9E13 - chains B and O of the 14 polymer chains in the assembly; structure by electron microscopy, 4.50 A resolution (low resolution: residue-level contacts below are approximate; hydrogen-bond / salt-bridge calls are withheld).

Chain B:
Protein: Cytoplasmic dynein 1 heavy chain 1
Organism: Homo sapiens
UniProtKB: Q14204 (DYHC1_HUMAN); numbering as in UniProt (aligned over 1-4646)
Sequence (4646 residues; each row starts with the number of its first residue):
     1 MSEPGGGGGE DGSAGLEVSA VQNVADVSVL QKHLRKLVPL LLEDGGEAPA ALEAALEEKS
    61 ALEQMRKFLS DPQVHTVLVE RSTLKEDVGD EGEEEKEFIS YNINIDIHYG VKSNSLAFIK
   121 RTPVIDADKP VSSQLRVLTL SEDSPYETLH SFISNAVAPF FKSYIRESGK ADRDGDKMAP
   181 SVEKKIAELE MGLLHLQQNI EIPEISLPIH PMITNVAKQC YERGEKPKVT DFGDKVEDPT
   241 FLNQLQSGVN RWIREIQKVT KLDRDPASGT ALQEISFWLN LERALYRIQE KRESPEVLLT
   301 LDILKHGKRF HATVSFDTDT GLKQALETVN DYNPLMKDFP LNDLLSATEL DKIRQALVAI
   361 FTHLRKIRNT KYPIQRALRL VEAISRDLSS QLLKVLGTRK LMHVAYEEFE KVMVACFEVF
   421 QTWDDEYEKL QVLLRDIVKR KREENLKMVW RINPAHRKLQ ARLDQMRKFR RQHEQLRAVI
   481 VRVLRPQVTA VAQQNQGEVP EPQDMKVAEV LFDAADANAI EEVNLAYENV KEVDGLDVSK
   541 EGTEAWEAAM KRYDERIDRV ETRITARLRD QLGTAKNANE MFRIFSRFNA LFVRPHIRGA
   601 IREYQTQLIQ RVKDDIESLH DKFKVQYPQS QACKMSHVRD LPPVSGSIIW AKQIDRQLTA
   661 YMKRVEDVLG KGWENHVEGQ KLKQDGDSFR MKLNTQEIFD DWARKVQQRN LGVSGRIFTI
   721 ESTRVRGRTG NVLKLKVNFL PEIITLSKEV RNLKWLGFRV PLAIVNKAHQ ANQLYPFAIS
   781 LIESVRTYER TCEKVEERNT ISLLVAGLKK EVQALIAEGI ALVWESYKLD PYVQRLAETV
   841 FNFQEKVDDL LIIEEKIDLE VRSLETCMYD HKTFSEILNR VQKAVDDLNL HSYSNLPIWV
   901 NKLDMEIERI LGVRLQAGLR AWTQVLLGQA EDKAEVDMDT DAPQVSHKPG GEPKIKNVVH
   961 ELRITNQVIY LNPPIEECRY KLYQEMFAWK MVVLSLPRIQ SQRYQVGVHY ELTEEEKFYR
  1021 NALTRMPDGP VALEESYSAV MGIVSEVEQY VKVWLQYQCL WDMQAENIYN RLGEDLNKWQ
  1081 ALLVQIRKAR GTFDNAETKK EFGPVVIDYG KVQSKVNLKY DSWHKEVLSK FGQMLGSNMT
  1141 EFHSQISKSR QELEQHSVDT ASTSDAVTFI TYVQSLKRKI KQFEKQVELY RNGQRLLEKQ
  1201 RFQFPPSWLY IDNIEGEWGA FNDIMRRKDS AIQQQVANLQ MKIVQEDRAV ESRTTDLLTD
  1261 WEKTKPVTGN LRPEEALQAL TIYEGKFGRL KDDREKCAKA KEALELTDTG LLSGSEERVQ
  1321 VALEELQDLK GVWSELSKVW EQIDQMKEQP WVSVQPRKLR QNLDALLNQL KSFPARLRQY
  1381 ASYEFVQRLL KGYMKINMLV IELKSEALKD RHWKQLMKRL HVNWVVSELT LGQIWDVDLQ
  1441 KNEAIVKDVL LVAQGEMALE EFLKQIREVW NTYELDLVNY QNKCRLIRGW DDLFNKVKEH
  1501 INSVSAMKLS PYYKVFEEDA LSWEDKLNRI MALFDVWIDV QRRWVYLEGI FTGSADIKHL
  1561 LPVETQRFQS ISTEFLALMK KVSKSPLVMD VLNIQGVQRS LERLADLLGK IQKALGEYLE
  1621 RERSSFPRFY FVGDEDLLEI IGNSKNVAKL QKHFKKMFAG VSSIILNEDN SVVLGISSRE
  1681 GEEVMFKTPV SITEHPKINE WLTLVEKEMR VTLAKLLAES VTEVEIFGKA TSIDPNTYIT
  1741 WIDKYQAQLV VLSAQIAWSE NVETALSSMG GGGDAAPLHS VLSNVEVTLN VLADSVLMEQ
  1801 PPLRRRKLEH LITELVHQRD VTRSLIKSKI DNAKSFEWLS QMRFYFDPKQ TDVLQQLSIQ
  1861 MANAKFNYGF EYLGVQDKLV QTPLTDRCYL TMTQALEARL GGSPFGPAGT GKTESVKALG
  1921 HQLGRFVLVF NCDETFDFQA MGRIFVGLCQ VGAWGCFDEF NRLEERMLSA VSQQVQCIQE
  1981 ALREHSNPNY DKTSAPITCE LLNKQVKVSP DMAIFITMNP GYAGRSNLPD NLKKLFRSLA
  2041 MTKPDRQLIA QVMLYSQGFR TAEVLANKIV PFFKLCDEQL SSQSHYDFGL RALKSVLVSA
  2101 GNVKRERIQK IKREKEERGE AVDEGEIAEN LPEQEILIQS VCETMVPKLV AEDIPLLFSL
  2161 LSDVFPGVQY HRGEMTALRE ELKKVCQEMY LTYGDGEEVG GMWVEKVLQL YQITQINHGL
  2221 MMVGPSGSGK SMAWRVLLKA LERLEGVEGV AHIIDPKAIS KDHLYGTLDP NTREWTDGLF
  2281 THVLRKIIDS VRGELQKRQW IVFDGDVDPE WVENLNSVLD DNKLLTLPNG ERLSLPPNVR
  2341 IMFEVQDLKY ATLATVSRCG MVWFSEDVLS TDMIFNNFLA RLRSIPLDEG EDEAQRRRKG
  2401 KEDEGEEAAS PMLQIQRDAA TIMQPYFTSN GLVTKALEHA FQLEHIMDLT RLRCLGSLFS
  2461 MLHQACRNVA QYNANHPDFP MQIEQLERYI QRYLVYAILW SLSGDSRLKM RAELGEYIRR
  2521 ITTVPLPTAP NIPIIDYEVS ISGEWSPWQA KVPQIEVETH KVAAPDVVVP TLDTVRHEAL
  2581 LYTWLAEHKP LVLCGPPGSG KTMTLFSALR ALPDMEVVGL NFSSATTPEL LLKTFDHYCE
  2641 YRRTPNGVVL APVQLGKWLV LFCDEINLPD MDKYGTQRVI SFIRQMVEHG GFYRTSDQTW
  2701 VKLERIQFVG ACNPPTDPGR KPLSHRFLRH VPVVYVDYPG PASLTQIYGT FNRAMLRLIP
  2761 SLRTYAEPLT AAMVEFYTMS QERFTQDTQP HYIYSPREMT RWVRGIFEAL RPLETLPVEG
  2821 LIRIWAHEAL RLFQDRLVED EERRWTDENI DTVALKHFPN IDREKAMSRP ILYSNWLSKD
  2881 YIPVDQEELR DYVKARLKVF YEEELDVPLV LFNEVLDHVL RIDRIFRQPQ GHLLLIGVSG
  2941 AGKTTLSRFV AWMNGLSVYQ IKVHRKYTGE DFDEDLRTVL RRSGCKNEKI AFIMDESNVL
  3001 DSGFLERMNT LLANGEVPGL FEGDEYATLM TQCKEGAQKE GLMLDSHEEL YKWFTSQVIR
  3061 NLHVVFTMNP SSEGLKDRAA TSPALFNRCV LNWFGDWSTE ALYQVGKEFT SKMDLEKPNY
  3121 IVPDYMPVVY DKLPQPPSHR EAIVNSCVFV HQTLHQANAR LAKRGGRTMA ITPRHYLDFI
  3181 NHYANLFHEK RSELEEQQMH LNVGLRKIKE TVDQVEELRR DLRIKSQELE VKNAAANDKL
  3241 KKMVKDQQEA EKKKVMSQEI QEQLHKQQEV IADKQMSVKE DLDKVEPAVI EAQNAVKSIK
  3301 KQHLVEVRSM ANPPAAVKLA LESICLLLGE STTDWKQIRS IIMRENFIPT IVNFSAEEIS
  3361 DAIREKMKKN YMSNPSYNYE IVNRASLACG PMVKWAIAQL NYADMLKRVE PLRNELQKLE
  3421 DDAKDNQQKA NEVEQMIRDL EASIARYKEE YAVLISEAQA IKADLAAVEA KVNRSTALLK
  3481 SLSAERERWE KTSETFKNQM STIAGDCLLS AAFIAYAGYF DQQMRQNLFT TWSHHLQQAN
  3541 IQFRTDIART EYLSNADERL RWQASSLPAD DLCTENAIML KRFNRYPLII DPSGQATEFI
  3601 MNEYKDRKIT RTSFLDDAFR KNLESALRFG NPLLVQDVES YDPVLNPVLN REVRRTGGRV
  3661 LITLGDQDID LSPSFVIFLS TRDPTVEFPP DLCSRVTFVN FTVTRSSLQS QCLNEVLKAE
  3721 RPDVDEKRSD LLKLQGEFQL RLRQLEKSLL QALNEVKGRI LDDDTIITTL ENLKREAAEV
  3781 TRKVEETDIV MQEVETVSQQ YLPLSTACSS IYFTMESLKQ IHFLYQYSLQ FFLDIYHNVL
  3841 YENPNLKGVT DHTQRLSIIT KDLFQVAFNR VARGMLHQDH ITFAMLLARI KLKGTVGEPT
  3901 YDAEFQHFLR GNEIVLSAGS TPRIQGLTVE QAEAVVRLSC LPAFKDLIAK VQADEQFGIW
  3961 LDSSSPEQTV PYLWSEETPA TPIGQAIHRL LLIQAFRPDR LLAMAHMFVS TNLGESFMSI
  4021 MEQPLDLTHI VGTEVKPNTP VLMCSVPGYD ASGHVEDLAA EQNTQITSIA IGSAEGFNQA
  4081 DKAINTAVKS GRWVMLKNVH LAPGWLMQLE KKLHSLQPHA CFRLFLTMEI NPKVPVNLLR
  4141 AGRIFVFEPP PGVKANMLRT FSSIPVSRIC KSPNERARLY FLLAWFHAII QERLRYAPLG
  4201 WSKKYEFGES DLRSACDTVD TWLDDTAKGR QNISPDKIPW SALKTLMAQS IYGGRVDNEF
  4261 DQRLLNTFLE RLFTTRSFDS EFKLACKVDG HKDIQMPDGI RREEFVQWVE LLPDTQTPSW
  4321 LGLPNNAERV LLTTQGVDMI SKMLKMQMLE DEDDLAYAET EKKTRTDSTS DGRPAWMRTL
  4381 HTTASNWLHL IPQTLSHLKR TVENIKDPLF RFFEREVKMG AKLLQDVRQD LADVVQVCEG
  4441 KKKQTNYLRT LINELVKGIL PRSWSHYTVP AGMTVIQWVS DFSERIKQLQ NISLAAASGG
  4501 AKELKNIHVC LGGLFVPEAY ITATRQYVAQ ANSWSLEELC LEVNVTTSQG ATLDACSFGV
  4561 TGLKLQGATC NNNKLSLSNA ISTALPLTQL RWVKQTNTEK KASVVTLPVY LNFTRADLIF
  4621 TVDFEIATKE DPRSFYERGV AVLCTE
Unresolved in the structure: 1-19, 489-511, 928-952, 1002-1012, 2390-2409, 4348-4373, 4646
Ion coordination: Mg2+ site 1: Thr-1913 (together with ADP); Mg2+ site 2: Ser-2231, Glu-2344 (together with ATP)
Ligand contacts:
  - ADP (adenosine-5'-diphosphate), molecule 1: Leu-1879, Val-1880, Thr-1882, Thr-1885, Pro-1907, Ala-1908, Gly-1909, Thr-1910, Gly-1911, Lys-1912, Thr-1913, Glu-1914, Ile-2049, Leu-2090, Arg-2091, Lys-2094, Asp-2320, Asp-2321, Arg-2358
  - ADP, molecule 2: Val-2567, Val-2568, Val-2569, Thr-2571, Thr-2574, Pro-2596, Pro-2597, Gly-2598, Ser-2599, Gly-2600, Lys-2601, Thr-2602, Met-2603, Pro-2739, Ile-2747, Tyr-2748, Phe-2751, Pro-2796, Arg-2797, Thr-2800
  - ADP, molecule 3: Val-2907, Pro-2908, Leu-2909, Val-2910, Phe-2912, Val-2915, Val-2938, Ser-2939, Gly-2940, Ala-2941, Gly-2942, Lys-2943, Thr-2944, Thr-2945, Trp-3097, Arg-3174, Leu-3177, Asn-3650
  - ATP (adenosine-5'-triphosphate): Leu-2191, Thr-2192, Trp-2203, Pro-2225, Ser-2226, Gly-2227, Ser-2228, Gly-2229, Lys-2230, Ser-2231, Met-2232, Glu-2344, Leu-2369, Met-2373, Ile-2374, Asn-2377, Leu-2452, Arg-2684, Glu-2688, Arg-2726, Arg-2729
Swiss-Prot annotation at these positions:
  - binding site (ATP): Gly-1906 to Thr-1913, Gly-2224 to Ser-2231, Gly-2595 to Thr-2602, Gly-2937 to Thr-2944
  - modified residue: Ser-2 (N-acetylserine), Ser-70 (Phosphoserine), Lys-1125 (N6-acetyllysine), Ser-1230 (Phosphoserine), Lys-3480 (N6-acetyllysine), Ser-4162 (Phosphoserine), Lys-4283 (N6-acetyllysine), Thr-4366 (Phosphothreonine), Ser-4368 (Phosphoserine)
  - natural variant: Glu-94 (E94K: Found in a patient with spinal muscular atrophy; uncertain significance), Lys-129 (K129I: In CDCBM13), Arg-264 (R264L: In SMALED1), His-306 (H306R: In CMT2O and SMALED1), Ile-584 (I584L: In SMALED1), Arg-598 (R598C: In CMT2O and SMALED1), Thr-659 to Met-662 (deletion: In CDCBM13), Lys-671 (K671E: In SMALED1), Pro-776 (P776L: In SMALED1), Tyr-970 (Y970C: In SMALED1), Gly-1132 (G1132E: In SMALED1), Gln-1194 (Q1194R: In CMT2O), 9 further natural variant entries in UniProt

Chain O:
Protein: Platelet-activating factor acetylhydrolase IB subunit beta
Organism: Homo sapiens
UniProtKB: P43034 (LIS1_HUMAN); numbering as in UniProt (aligned over 1-410)
Sequence (410 residues; row label = number of the first residue in the row):
     1 MVLSQRQRDE LNRAIADYLR SNGYEEAYSV FKKEAELDVN EELDKKYAGL LEKKWTSVIR
    61 LQKKVMELES KLNEAKEEFT SGGPLGQKRD PKEWIPRPPE KYALSGHRSP VTRVIFHPVF
   121 SVMVSASEDA TIKVWDYETG DFERTLKGHT DSVQDISFDH SGKLLASCSA DMTIKLWDFQ
   181 GFECIRTMHG HDHNVSSVAI MPNGDHIVSA SRDKTIKMWE VQTGYCVKTF TGHREWVRMV
   241 RPNQDGTLIA SCSNDQTVRV WVVATKECKA ELREHEHVVE CISWAPESSY SSISEATGSE
   301 TKKSGKPGPF LLSGSRDKTI KMWDVSTGMC LMTLVGHDNW VRGVLFHSGG KFILSCADDK
   361 TLRVWDYKNK RCMKTLNAHE HFVTSLDFHK TAPYVVTGSV DQTVKVWECR
Unresolved in the structure: 1-88
Swiss-Prot annotation at these positions:
  - region: Met-1 to Asp-38 (Required for self-association and interaction with PAFAH1B2 and PAFAH1B3), Phe-388 to Arg-410 (Interaction with NDEL1)
  - modified residue: Lys-53 (N6-acetyllysine), Ser-109 (Phosphoserine)
  - natural variant: Phe-31 (F31S: In LIS1), His-149 (H149R: In LIS1), Gly-162 (G162S: In LIS1), Ser-169 (S169P: In SBH), Arg-241 (R241P: In SBH), His-277 (H277P: In LIS1), Asp-317 (D317H: In LIS1)

Interface between chain B and chain O:
Residue-residue contacts (38):
  Asn-2875(B) with Lys-318(O)
  Trp-2876(B) with Asp-338(O); Asn-339(O)
  Leu-2877(B) with Asp-338(O)
  Ser-2878(B) with Asp-338(O)
  Lys-2879(B) with Gly-336(O); Asp-338(O)
  Tyr-2892(B) with Asn-339(O); Phe-382(O)
  Ala-2895(B) with His-381(O); Phe-382(O)
  Arg-2896(B) with Asn-339(O); Trp-340(O); Asp-358(O); Phe-382(O)
  Lys-2898(B) with Glu-128(O)
  Glu-2902(B) with Arg-212(O)
  Glu-2903(B) with Arg-212(O); Trp-236(O); Arg-238(O); Arg-316(O)
  Trp-2952(B) with His-277(O); Arg-316(O); Trp-340(O)
  Met-2953(B) with His-277(O)
  Asn-2954(B) with His-277(O)
  Gly-2955(B) with His-277(O)
  Lys-2989(B) with Glu-276(O)
  Lys-3039(B) with Glu-271(O); Arg-273(O)
  Glu-3040(B) with Arg-273(O)
  Arg-3654(B) with Arg-212(O)
  Thr-3656(B) with Asp-151(O); Ala-170(O); His-193(O)
  Gly-3657(B) with His-193(O)
  Arg-3659(B) with Asp-151(O)
  Leu-3661(B) with His-193(O)
Also at the interface, not in a pair above, chain B (24 interface residues in all): Gly-3658
Also at the interface, not in a pair above, chain O (27 interface residues in all): Pro-110, Gln-154, Met-172, Asn-194, Asn-254, Gln-256, His-337

Overview:
Chain B and chain O form an interface of 24 and 27 residues respectively. Ligands of chain B: 3 copies of ADP
and ATP. Ser-2231(B) and Glu-2344(B) form the Mg2+ site 2. UniProt lists 32 ATP-binding residues on chain B.
Chain B is Cytoplasmic dynein 1 heavy chain 1 and chain O is Platelet-activating factor acetylhydrolase IB
subunit beta, both from Homo sapiens; the structure, Full-length human dynein-1 in phi-like comformation bound
to a Lis1 dimer under Lis1 condition, was determined by electron microscopy together with 9E0Z, 9E10, 9E11,
9E12 and 9E14 from the same study.
